8FEZ - chains A and C of the 3 polymer chains in the assembly; structure by electron microscopy, 3.72 A resolution.

Chain A (and C):
Name: Spike glycoprotein
Organism: Severe acute respiratory syndrome coronavirus 2
Notes: chain C of this document is another copy of the same molecule, construct and numbering; everything in this record applies to it too
UniProt: P0DTC2 (SPIKE_SARS2); residue numbers follow UniProt; this construct covers 1-1208
Sequence (1243 residues; each row starts with the number of its first residue):
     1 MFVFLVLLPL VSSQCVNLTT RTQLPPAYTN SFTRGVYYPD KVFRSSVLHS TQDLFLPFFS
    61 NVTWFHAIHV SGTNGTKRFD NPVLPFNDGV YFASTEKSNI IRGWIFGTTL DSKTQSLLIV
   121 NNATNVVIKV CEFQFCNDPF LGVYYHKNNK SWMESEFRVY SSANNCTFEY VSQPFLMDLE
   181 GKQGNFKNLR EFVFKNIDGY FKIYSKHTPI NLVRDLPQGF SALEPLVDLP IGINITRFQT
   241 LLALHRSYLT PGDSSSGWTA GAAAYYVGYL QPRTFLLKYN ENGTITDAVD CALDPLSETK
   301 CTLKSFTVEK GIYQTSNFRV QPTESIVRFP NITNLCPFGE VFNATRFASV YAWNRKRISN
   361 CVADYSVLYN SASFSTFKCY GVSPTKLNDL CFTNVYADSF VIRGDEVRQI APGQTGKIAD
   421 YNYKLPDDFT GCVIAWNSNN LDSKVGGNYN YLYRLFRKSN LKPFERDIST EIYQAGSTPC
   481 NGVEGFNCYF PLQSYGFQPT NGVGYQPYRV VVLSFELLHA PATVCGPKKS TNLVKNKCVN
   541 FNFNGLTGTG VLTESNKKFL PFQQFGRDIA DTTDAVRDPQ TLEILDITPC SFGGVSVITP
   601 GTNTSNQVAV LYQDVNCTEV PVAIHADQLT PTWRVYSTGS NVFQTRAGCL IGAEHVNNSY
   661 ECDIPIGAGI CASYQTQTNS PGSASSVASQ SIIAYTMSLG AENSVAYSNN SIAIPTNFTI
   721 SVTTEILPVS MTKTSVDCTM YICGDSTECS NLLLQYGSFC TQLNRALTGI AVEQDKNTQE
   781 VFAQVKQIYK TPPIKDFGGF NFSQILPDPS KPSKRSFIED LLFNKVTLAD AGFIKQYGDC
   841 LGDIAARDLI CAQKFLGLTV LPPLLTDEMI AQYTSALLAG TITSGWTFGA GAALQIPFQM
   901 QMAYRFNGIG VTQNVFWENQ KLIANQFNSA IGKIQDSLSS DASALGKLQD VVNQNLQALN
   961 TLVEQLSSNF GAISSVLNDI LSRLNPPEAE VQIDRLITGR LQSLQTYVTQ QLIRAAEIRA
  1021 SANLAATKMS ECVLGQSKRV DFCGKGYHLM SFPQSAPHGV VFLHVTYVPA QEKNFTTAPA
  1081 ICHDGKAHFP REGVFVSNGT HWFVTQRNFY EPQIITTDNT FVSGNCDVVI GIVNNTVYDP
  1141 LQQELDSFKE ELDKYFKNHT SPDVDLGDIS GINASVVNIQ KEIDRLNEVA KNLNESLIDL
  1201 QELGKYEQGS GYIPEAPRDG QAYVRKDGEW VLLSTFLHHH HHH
Unresolved in the structure: 1-28, 71-80, 108-109, 131-133, 144-163, 175-186, 241-263, 333-335, 399-402, 441-451, 470-483, 493-494, 504-510, 519-521, 624-626, 634-639, 676-688, 827-852, 1146-1243 (chain C: 1-24, 70-76, 114-116, 135-136, 144-153, 177-188, 243-263, 409-411, 457-458, 465-467, 473-502, 516-520, 626-640, 677-689, 828-852, 1148-1243)
Differences from the reference sequence: conflict Gly682 (Arg in P0DTC2), Ser683 (Arg in P0DTC2), Ser685 (Arg in P0DTC2), Pro986 (Lys in P0DTC2), Pro987 (Val in P0DTC2); engineered mutation Leu856 (Asn in P0DTC2), Gln899 (Ala in P0DTC2), Phe916 (Leu in P0DTC2), Trp917 (Tyr in P0DTC2), Asp941 (Thr in P0DTC2), Leu956 (Ala in P0DTC2), Glu964 (Lys in P0DTC2), Asn985 (Asp in P0DTC2), Gln1143 (Pro in P0DTC2); expression tag (1209-1243)
UniProt features mapped onto this chain:
  - region: Asn280 to Cys301 (Putative superantigen), Arg403 to Asp405 (Integrin-binding motif), Asn448 to Phe456 (Immunodominant HLA epitope recognized by the CD8+), Pro681, Ala684 (Putative superantigen), Ser816 to Tyr837 (Fusion peptide 1), Lys835 to Phe855 (Fusion peptide 2), Asp1163 to Glu1202 (Heptad repeat 2)
  - site: Arg815, Ser816 (Cleavage)
  - glycosylation: Asn17 (N-linked (GlcNAc...) (complex) asparagine), Asn61 (N-linked (GlcNAc...) (hybrid) asparagine), Asn74 (N-linked (GlcNAc...) (complex) asparagine), Asn122 (N-linked (GlcNAc...) (hybrid) asparagine), Asn149 (N-linked (GlcNAc...) (complex) asparagine), Asn165 (N-linked (GlcNAc...) (complex) asparagine), Asn234 (N-linked (GlcNAc...) (high mannose) asparagine), Asn282 (N-linked (GlcNAc...) (complex) asparagine), Thr323 (O-linked (GalNAc) threonine), Ser325 (O-linked (HexNAc...) serine), Asn331 (N-linked (GlcNAc...) (complex) asparagine), Asn343 (N-linked (GlcNAc...) (complex) asparagine), Asn603 (N-linked (GlcNAc...) (hybrid) asparagine), Asn616 (N-linked (GlcNAc...) (complex) asparagine), Asn657 (N-linked (GlcNAc...) (complex) asparagine), Thr676 (O-linked (GlcNAc...) threonine), Thr678 (O-linked (GlcNAc...) threonine), Asn709 (N-linked (GlcNAc...) (high mannose) asparagine), Asn717 (N-linked (GlcNAc...) (hybrid) asparagine), Asn801 (N-linked (GlcNAc...) (hybrid) asparagine) and 6 more in UniProt
  - natural variant: Leu5 (L5F: In strain: Iota/B.1.526), Ser13 (S13I: In strain: Epsilon/B.1.427/B.1.429), Leu18 (L18F: In strain: Beta/B.1.351, Gamma/P.1 and 1 more), Thr19 (T19I: In strain: Omicron/BQ.1.1, Omicron/XBB.1.5 and 1 more; T19R: In strain: Delta/B.1.617.2, Omicron/BA.2 and 4 more), Thr20 (T20N: In strain: Gamma/P.1), Leu24 to Ala27 (sequence variant, change not given here; In strain: Omicron/BA.2, Omicron/BA.2.12.1 and 6 more), Pro26 (P26S: In strain: Gamma/P.1), Gln52 (Q52H: In strain: Omicron/EG.5.1), Ala67 (A67V: In strain: Eta/B.1.525, Omicron/BA.1), His69 to Val70 (deletion: In strain: Alpha/B.1.1.7, Eta/B.1.525 and 5 more), Gly75 (G75V: In strain: Lambda/C.37), Thr76 (T76I: In strain: Lambda/C.37), 81 further natural variant entries in UniProt
  - mutagenesis: His69 to Val70 (Increased incorporation of cleaved spike into virions), Asn121 (N121Q: Partial loss of biliverdin affinity), Arg190 (R190K: Partial loss of biliverdin affinity), Asn234 (N234Q: Increased resistance to neutralizing antibodies), Asn331 (N331Q: Reduced viral infectivity), Asn343 (N343Q: Reduced viral infectivity), Leu452 (L452R: Increased resistance to neutralizing antibodies. Decreases HLA binding to NF9 epitope. Increased binding affinity to human ACE2), Tyr453 (Y453F: Decreased HLA binding to NF9 epitope. Increased binding affinity to human ACE2), Ala475 (A475V: Increased resistance to neutralizing antibodies), Val483 (V483A: Increased resistance to neutralizing antibodies), Glu484 (E484D: Increased replication in human TMEM106B overexpressing cells), Phe490 (F490L: Increased resistance to neutralizing antibodies and human covalescent sera neutralization), 12 further mutagenesis entries in UniProt
Disulfides: Cys291-Cys301, Cys336-Cys361, Cys379-Cys432, Cys391-Cys525, Cys538-Cys590, Cys617-Cys649, Cys662-Cys671, Cys743-Cys749, Cys1032-Cys1043, Cys1082-Cys1126

Chain A / chain C interface:
Pairs across the interface - 88 pairs, chain A then chain C:
  Asp40(A) with Gln563(C)
  Lys41(A) with Gln563(C)
  Val42(A) with Gln563(C); Phe565(C); Gly566(C)
  Phe43(A) with Phe559(C), hydrophobic; Leu560(C); Gln563(C); Phe565(C), hydrogen bond (backbone-backbone); Gly566(C); Arg567(C), hydrogen bond (backbone-backbone)
  Arg44(A) with Arg567(C)
  Glu224(A) with Phe562(C)
  Asn370(A) with Thr415(C)
  Ser371(A) with Lys417(C)
  Gly413(A) with Pro986(C); Pro987(C)
  Asp427(A) with Pro986(C)
  Gln755(A) with Ser968(C); Asn969(C), hydrogen bond (backbone-backbone)
  Tyr756(A) with Ser968(C)
  Gly757(A) with Glu964(C); Ser968(C)
  Arg765(A) with Gln957(C)
  Thr768(A) with Gln314(C)
  Lys786(A) with Gly700(C); Ala701(C), hydrogen bond (backbone-backbone)
  Gln787(A) with Ala701(C); Asn703(C)
  Ile788(A) with Leu699(C); Gly700(C); Ala701(C), hydrogen bond (backbone-backbone); Glu702(C); Asn703(C), hydrogen bond (backbone-backbone)
  Lys790(A) with Ser704(C), hydrogen bond (backbone-side chain)
  Pro792(A) with Tyr707(C), hydrophobic
  Asp796(A) with Asn709(C)
  Phe855(A) with Thr588(C); Pro589(C); Phe592(C), hydrophobic
  Leu856(A) with Ala570(C), hydrophobic
  Gly857(A) with Phe592(C)
  Pro862(A) with Ala647(C), hydrophobic
  Pro863(A) with Ala668(C), hydrogen bond (backbone-backbone)
  Leu864(A) with Pro665(C), hydrophobic; Ala668(C); Gly669(C), hydrogen bond (backbone-backbone)
  Thr866(A) with Ala668(C); Gly669(C)
  Tyr873(A) with Ser698(C); Leu699(C)
  Trp886(A) with Val1040(C)
  Gly889(A) with Gly1046(C)
  Ala890(A) with Tyr1047(C), hydrophobic; Pro1069(C)
  Leu894(A) with Ala713(C), hydrophobic
  Gln895(A) with Ser711(C); Ile712(C); Ala713(C), hydrogen bond (backbone-backbone)
  Ile896(A) with Ser711(C)
  Pro897(A) with Ser708(C); Asn709(C); Asn710(C); Ser711(C); Ile712(C)
  Tyr904(A) with Gly1093(C), hydrogen bond (side chain-backbone); Val1094(C); Arg1107(C)
  Gln913(A) with Phe1089(C); Phe1121(C)
  Trp917(A) with Pro1079(C), hydrophobic
  Glu918(A) with Val1128(C)
  Ser967(A) with Asp571(C)
  Asn978(A) with Thr547(C), hydrogen bond (side chain-backbone)
  Ser982(A) with Lys386(C)
  Arg983(A) with Gly381(C); Val382(C); Ser383(C), hydrogen bond (backbone-backbone); Lys386(C)
  Leu984(A) with Ser383(C)
  Asn985(A) with Ser383(C)
  Leu1012(A) with Ile1013(C), hydrophobic
  Ile1013(A) with Ile1013(C), hydrophobic
  Ser1030(A) with Val1040(C)
  Glu1031(A) with Arg1039(C); Val1040(C)
  Arg1039(A) with Arg1039(C)
  Gln1113(A) with Val1122(C), hydrogen bond (side chain-backbone)
Also at the interface, not in a pair above, chain A (65 interface residues in all): Ala372, Met740, Asp745, Asn764, Ala766, Val785, Tyr789, Phe888, Val963, Leu981, Ala1016, Leu1034, Gly1035
Also at the interface, not in a pair above, chain C (70 interface residues in all): Gly416, Gly545, Thr549, Lys558, Gly667, Gln965, Phe970, Gln1010, Asp1041, Lys1045, Ser1123, Ile1130

Overview:
Chain A and chain C form an interface of 65 and 70 residues respectively, with 14 hydrogen bonds. Among the
polar pairs are Lys790(A)-Ser704(C), Tyr904(A)-Gly1093(C) and Asn978(A)-Thr547(C). UniProt lists 24
mutagenesis sites on chain A.
Both chains are Spike glycoprotein (Severe acute respiratory syndrome coronavirus 2). Entry 8FEZ
(Prefusion-stabilized SARS-CoV-2 spike protein) was determined by electron microscopy, deposited together with
7TN1 and 8E15.
